Entry 8R6R (electron microscopy, 3.89 A resolution); this record covers chains F and O of the 9 polymer chains in the assembly.

== Chain F ==
Protein: RNA polymerase sigma factor SigA
Source organism: Mycolicibacterium smegmatis MC2 155
Reference sequence: A0QW02 (A0QW02_MYCS2); residue numbers follow UniProt; this construct covers 1-466
Sequence (466 residues; each row starts with the number of its first residue):
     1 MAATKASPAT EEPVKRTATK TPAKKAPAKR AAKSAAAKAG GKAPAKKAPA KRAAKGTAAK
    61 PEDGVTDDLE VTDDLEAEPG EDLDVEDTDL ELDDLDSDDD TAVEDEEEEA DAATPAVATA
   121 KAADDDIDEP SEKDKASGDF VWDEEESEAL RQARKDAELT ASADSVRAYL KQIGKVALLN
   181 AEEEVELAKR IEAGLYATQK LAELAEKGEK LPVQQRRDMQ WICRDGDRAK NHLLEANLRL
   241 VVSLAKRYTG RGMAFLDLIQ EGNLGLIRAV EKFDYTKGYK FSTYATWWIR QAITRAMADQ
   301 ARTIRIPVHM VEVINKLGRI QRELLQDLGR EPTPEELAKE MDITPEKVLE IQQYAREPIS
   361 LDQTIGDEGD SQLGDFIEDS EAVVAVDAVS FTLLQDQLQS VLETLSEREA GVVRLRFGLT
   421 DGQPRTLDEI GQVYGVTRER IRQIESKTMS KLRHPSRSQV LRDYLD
Disordered / not traced: 1-150

== Chain O ==
Molecule: 50-nt DNA strand
Sequence (50 nucleotides; row label = number of the first residue in the row):
     1 GCTTGACAAA AGTGTTAAAT TGTGCTATAC TGGGAGCCGT CACGGATGCG
Disordered / not traced: 37-39

== Interface between chain F and chain O ==
Contacting residue pairs (60; chain F residue first):
  Gln152(F) - DA42(O)  hydrogen bond to the base
  Ala153(F) - DT40(O)  phosphate contact
  Ala153(F) - DC41(O)  phosphate contact
  Asp156(F) - DT40(O)  base contact
  Val166(F) - DG33(O)  base contact
  Arg167(F) - DG33(O)  base contact
  Leu170(F) - DG32(O)  hydrogen bond to the base
  Leu170(F) - DG33(O)  sugar contact
  Lys171(F) - DG32(O)  base contact
  Ile173(F) - DG32(O)  base contact
  Leu178(F) - DT31(O)  base contact
  Leu179(F) - DT31(O)  base contact
  Ala236(F) - DT31(O)  base contact
  Asn237(F) - DT31(O)  hydrogen bond to the base
  Arg239(F) - DT31(O)  base contact
  Arg239(F) - DG32(O)  hydrogen bond to the base
  Leu240(F) - DT31(O)  sugar contact
  Val242(F) - DG32(O)  sugar contact
  Ser243(F) - DT31(O)  sugar contact
  Ser243(F) - DG32(O)  sugar contact
  Lys246(F) - DG34(O)  salt bridge to the phosphate
  Phe255(F) - DG33(O)  sugar contact
  Arg268(F) - DG24(O)  salt bridge to the phosphate
  Arg268(F) - DC25(O)  salt bridge to the phosphate
  Lys272(F) - DC25(O)  salt bridge to the phosphate
  Lys272(F) - DT26(O)  phosphate contact
  Lys272(F) - DA27(O)  base contact
  Asp274(F) - DA27(O)  hydrogen bond to the base
  Lys277(F) - DA27(O)  base contact
  Tyr279(F) - DA27(O)  base contact
  Tyr279(F) - DT28(O)  sugar contact
  Tyr279(F) - DA29(O)  phosphate contact
  Lys280(F) - DA29(O)  hydrogen bond to the phosphate
  Lys280(F) - DC30(O)  phosphate contact
  Ser282(F) - DC30(O)  phosphate contact
  Thr283(F) - DA27(O)  phosphate contact
  Thr283(F) - DT28(O)  sugar contact
  Thr283(F) - DA29(O)  hydrogen bond to the phosphate
  Tyr284(F) - DT26(O)  hydrogen bond to the phosphate
  Tyr284(F) - DA27(O)  base contact
  Trp287(F) - DT26(O)  base contact
  Trp288(F) - DC25(O)  phosphate contact
  Trp288(F) - DT26(O)  hydrogen bond to the phosphate
  Gln291(F) - DC25(O)  base contact
  Gln291(F) - DT26(O)  base contact
  Arg295(F) - DG24(O)  hydrogen bond to the base
  Arg295(F) - DC25(O)  base contact
  Arg305(F) - DG22(O)  salt bridge to the phosphate
  Pro307(F) - DG22(O)  phosphate contact
  Val308(F) - DT23(O)  base contact
  His309(F) - DT20(O)  sugar contact
  His309(F) - DT21(O)  salt bridge to the phosphate
  Val436(F) - DC2(O)  phosphate contact
  Val436(F) - DT3(O)  phosphate contact
  Thr437(F) - DT3(O)  hydrogen bond to the phosphate
  Glu439(F) - DT3(O)  base contact
  Glu439(F) - DT4(O)  base contact
  Arg440(F) - DG1(O)  sugar contact
  Arg440(F) - DC2(O)  salt bridge to the phosphate
  Arg440(F) - DT3(O)  phosphate contact
Interface residues without a listed pair, chain F (44 interface residues in all): Asp164, Gly174, Phe273, Thr286, Gly435
Interface residues without a listed pair, chain O (24 interface residues in all): DG5, DC43

== In short ==
44 residues of chain F and 24 residues of chain O are in contact; the contacts include 11 hydrogen bonds and 7
salt bridges. Polar pairs include Gln152(F)-DA42(O), Leu170(F)-DG32(O) and Asn237(F)-DT31(O).
Here chain F is RNA polymerase sigma factor SigA (Mycolicibacterium smegmatis MC2 155) and chain O is a 50-nt
DNA strand. Entry 8R6R (Mycobacterium smegnatis RNA polymerase RP2-like transcription initiation complex with
SigmaA, RbpA and open promoter DNA) was determined by electron microscopy (same publication as 8Q3I, 8QN8,
8QTI, 8QU6, 8R2M, 8R3M and 8R6P).
